Entry 3OQY (X-ray diffraction, 1.49 A resolution); this record covers chains b and B.

Chain b:
Molecule: Ribonuclease pancreatic
Notes: EC 3.1.27.5
UniProt: P61823 (RNAS1_BOVIN); residues 1-15 here correspond to UniProt positions 27-41 (UniProt number = residue number + 26)
Amino-acid sequence (15 residues; numbered 1 to 15; the number before each row is that of its first residue):
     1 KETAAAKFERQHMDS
Modified residues: Phe8 (4-cyano-l-phenylalanine; 4CF)
Swiss-Prot annotation at these positions:
  - active site: His12 (Proton acceptor)
  - binding site (substrate): Lys7, Arg10
  - glycosylation (N-linked (Glc) (glycation) lysine): Lys1, Lys7
From the paper describing this entry:
  - catalytic residues: His12 (citing earlier work)

Chain B:
Molecule: Ribonuclease pancreatic
Source organism: Bos taurus
Notes: EC 3.1.27.5
UniProt: P61823 (RNAS1_BOVIN); residues 21-124 here correspond to UniProt positions 47-150 (UniProt number = residue number + 26)
Amino-acid sequence (104 residues; numbered 21 to 124; the number before each row is that of its first residue):
    21 SSSNYCNQMMKSRNLTKDRCKPVNTFVHESLADVQAVCSQKNVACKNGQT
    71 NCYQSYSTMSITDCRETGSSKYPNCAYKTTQANKHIIVACEGNPYVPVHF
   121 DASV
Unresolved in the structure: 21
Disulfides: Cys26-Cys84, Cys40-Cys95, Cys58-Cys110, Cys65-Cys72
Swiss-Prot annotation at these positions:
  - active site: His119 (Proton donor)
  - binding site (substrate): Lys41 to Thr45, Lys66, Arg85
  - glycosylation: Asn34 (N-linked (GlcNAc...) asparagine), Lys37 (N-linked (Glc) (glycation) lysine), Lys41 (N-linked (Glc) (glycation) lysine)
From the paper describing this entry:
  - catalytic residues: His119 (citing earlier work)

Interface between chain b and chain B:
Residue-residue contacts (39):
  Ala4(b) with Val118(B), hydrophobic
  Ala5(b) with Val116(B), hydrophobic
  Phe8(b) with Val47(B); Val54(B); Ile106(B); Val108(B); Pro117(B); Val118(B); His119(B); Phe120(B)
  Glu9(b) with Arg33(B), hydrogen bond (backbone-side chain); Leu51(B)
  Arg10(b) with Arg33(B), hydrogen bond (backbone-side chain); Asn34(B); Leu35(B)
  Gln11(b) with Leu35(B); Lys41(B); Asn44(B), hydrogen bond (backbone-side chain); Thr45(B); Phe46(B)
  His12(b) with Lys41(B); Asn44(B); Thr45(B), hydrogen bond (side chain-backbone); Phe46(B); Val47(B), hydrogen bond (backbone-backbone); Phe120(B)
  Met13(b) with Arg33(B), hydrogen bond (backbone-side chain); Val47(B); Glu49(B); Ser50(B); Leu51(B), hydrophobic; Val54(B), hydrophobic
  Asp14(b) with Tyr25(B), hydrogen bond; Met29(B); Val47(B), hydrogen bond (backbone-backbone); His48(B), hydrogen bond (backbone-side chain)
  Ser15(b) with His48(B); Glu49(B), hydrogen bond (side chain-backbone); Ser50(B)

Overview:
The interface between chain b and chain B involves 10 residues on one side and 22 on the other, with 10
hydrogen bonds. Polar contacts include Glu9(b)-Arg33(B), Arg10(b)-Arg33(B) and Gln11(b)-Asn44(B). From the
paper: catalytic residues His12(b) and His119(B).
Here chain b is Ribonuclease pancreatic and chain B is Ribonuclease pancreatic (Bos taurus). Entry 3OQY
(Semi-synthetic ribonuclease S: para-cyano-phenylalanine at position 8) was determined by X-ray diffraction
(same publication as 3OQZ and 3OR0).
